7WR6 - chains A and B; structure by X-ray diffraction, 1.96 A resolution.

Chain A:
Name: Caspase-4
Organism: Homo sapiens
Notes: EC 3.4.22.57
Reference sequence: P49662 (CASP4_HUMAN); numbering as in UniProt (aligned over 102-377)
Chain sequence (280 residues; row label = number of the first residue in the row):
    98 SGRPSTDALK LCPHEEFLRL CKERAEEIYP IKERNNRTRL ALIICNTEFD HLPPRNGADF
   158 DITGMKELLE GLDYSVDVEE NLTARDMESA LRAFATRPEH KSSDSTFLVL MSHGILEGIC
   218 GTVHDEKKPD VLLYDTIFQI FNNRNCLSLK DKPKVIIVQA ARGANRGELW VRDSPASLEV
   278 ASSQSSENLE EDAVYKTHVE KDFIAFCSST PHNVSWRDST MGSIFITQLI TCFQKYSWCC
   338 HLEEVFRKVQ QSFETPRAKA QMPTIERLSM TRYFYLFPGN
Not modelled in the structure: 98-103, 264-289, 314
Construct notes: expression tag (98-101); engineered mutation Ala258 (Cys in P49662)
UniProt features mapped onto this chain:
  - active site: His210
  - site: Asp289, Ala290 (Cleavage)
  - modified residue: Arg314 (Microbial infection: ADP-riboxanated arginine)
  - mutagenesis: Arg152 (R152A: Abolished ability to cleave IL18), Ile212 (I212D: Abolished ability to cleave IL18; when associated with D-261), Ala261 (A261D: Abolished ability to cleave IL18; when associated with D-212), Trp267 (W267L/N: Abolished interaction with Gasdermin-D (GSDMD) and ability to mediate its cleavage. Abolished binding to IL18 and ability to mediate its cleavage), Arg269 (R269D: Abolished binding to IL18 and ability to mediate its cleavage), Asp270 (D270A: Abolished autoprocessing and ability to form a heterotetramer composed of Caspase-4 subunit p10 and Caspase-4 subunit p20, preventing ability to cleave GSDMD and induce pyroptosis), Asp289 (D289A: Abolished autoprocessing), Val291 (V291N: Abolished interaction with Gasdermin-D (GSDMD) and ability to mediate its cleavage. Strongly decreased ability to cleave IL18), Lys293 (K293A: Strongly decreased ability to cleave IL18), Arg314 (R314A: Abolished ability to cleave Gasdermin-D (GSDMD). Abolished ability to cleave IL18), Ile321 (I321D: Abolished ability to cleave IL18), Lys356 (K356D: Abolished binding to IL18 and ability to mediate its cleavage)
Small-molecule neighbours: Af1521 (5ZY; [[(3AS,5R,6R,6AR)-2-azanylidene-3-[(4R)-4-azanyl-5-oxidanylidene-pentyl]-6-oxidanyl-3A,5,6,6A-tetrahydrofuro[2,3-d][1,3]oxazol-5-yl]methoxy-oxidanyl-phosphoryl] [(2R,3S,4R,5R)-5-(6-aminopurin-9-yl)-3,4-bis(oxidanyl)oxolan-2-yl]methyl hydrogen phosphate): Ser312, Trp313, Asp315

Chain B:
Name: ADP-ribose glycohydrolase AF_1521
Organism: Archaeoglobus fulgidus
Notes: EC 3.2.2.-
Reference sequence: O28751 (Y1521_ARCFU); residue numbers follow UniProt; this construct covers 1-192
Chain sequence (200 residues; row label = number of the first residue in the row; numbers below 1 keep their minus sign (Gly-7 is residue -7)):
    -7 GPLGSGRPME VLFEAKVGDI TLKLAQGDIT QYPAKAIVNA ANKRLEHGGG VAYAIAKACA
    53 GDAGLYTEIS KKAMREQFGR DYIDHGEVVV TPAMNLEERG IKYVFHTVGP ICSGMWSEEL
   113 KEKLYKAFLG PLEKAEEMGV ESIAFPAVSA GIYGCDLEKV VETFLEAVKN FKGSAVKEVA
   173 LVIYDRKSAE VALKVFERSL
Not modelled in the structure: -7 to -3, 192
Construct notes: expression tag (-7 to 0)
UniProt features mapped onto this chain:
  - binding site (substrate): Gly19 to Ile21, Ala32 to Asn34, His39 to Ala44, Val140 to Gly146
  - mutagenesis: Asp20 (D20A: Strongly reduced affinity for ADP-ribose), Gly41 (G41D: Abolishes hydrolase activity), Gly42 (G42D: Abolishes hydrolase activity)
Disulfides: Cys104-Cys147
Small-molecule neighbours: Af1521 (5ZY; [[(3AS,5R,6R,6AR)-2-azanylidene-3-[(4R)-4-azanyl-5-oxidanylidene-pentyl]-6-oxidanyl-3A,5,6,6A-tetrahydrofuro[2,3-d][1,3]oxazol-5-yl]methoxy-oxidanyl-phosphoryl] [(2R,3S,4R,5R)-5-(6-aminopurin-9-yl)-3,4-bis(oxidanyl)oxolan-2-yl]methyl hydrogen phosphate): Gly19, Asp20, Ile21, Ala32, Ala33, Asn34, Glu38, His39, Gly40, Gly41, Gly42, Val43, Ala44, Ala46, Pro138, Ala139, Val140, Ser141, Ala142, Gly143, Ile144, Tyr145, Val174, Tyr176, Asp177

Chain A / chain B interface:
Pairs across the interface (12; chain A residue first):
  Asp147(A) - Tyr74(B)  hydrogen bond (backbone-side chain)
  His148(A) - Tyr74(B)
  Leu149(A) - Tyr74(B)
  Pro150(A) - Arg36(B)
  Pro150(A) - Tyr74(B)  hydrophobic
  Arg263(A) - Arg67(B)
  Arg263(A) - Asp73(B)  salt bridge
  Asn310(A) - Glu38(B)
  Trp313(A) - Asn34(B)
  Trp313(A) - Arg36(B)
  Trp313(A) - Glu38(B)
  Trp313(A) - Tyr145(B)
Interface residues without a listed pair, chain A (11 interface residues in all): Phe146, Pro151, His309, Val311
Interface residues without a listed pair, chain B (10 interface residues in all): Lys35, Ile103, Ile144

Summary:
11 residues of chain A and 10 residues of chain B are in contact, with 1 hydrogen bond and 1 salt bridge.
Among the polar pairs are Arg263(A)-Asp73(B) and Asp147(A)-Tyr74(B). Af1521 is bound between chain A and chain
B.
Here chain A is Caspase-4 (Homo sapiens) and chain B is ADP-ribose glycohydrolase AF_1521 (Archaeoglobus
fulgidus). Entry 7WR6 (Crystal structure of ADP-riboxanated caspase-4 in complex with Af1521) was determined
by X-ray diffraction together with 7WR3, 7WR4 and 7WR5 from the same study.
